PDB entry 8E5K | electron microscopy, 4.20 A resolution (low resolution: residue-level contacts below are approximate; hydrogen-bond / salt-bridge calls are withheld) | chains 7 and B of the 9 polymer chains in the assembly

Chain 7:
Molecule: RNA with 21 nt long spacer
Sequence (38 nucleotides; row label = number of the first residue in the row):
     1 AUGUUUUUUUUUUUUUUUUUUUUUGAUUUGGUGAGAGG
Unresolved in the structure: 1-21
Metal / ion sites: Mg2+: G38 (shared with Asp460(B), Asp462(B), Asp464(B) of chain B)

Chain B:
Name: DNA-directed RNA polymerase subunit beta'
Source organism: Escherichia coli
Notes: EC 2.7.7.6
UniProtKB: P0A8T7 (RPOC_ECOLI); residues 1-1407 here = UniProt positions 1-1407
Amino-acid sequence (1407 residues; each row starts with the number of its first residue):
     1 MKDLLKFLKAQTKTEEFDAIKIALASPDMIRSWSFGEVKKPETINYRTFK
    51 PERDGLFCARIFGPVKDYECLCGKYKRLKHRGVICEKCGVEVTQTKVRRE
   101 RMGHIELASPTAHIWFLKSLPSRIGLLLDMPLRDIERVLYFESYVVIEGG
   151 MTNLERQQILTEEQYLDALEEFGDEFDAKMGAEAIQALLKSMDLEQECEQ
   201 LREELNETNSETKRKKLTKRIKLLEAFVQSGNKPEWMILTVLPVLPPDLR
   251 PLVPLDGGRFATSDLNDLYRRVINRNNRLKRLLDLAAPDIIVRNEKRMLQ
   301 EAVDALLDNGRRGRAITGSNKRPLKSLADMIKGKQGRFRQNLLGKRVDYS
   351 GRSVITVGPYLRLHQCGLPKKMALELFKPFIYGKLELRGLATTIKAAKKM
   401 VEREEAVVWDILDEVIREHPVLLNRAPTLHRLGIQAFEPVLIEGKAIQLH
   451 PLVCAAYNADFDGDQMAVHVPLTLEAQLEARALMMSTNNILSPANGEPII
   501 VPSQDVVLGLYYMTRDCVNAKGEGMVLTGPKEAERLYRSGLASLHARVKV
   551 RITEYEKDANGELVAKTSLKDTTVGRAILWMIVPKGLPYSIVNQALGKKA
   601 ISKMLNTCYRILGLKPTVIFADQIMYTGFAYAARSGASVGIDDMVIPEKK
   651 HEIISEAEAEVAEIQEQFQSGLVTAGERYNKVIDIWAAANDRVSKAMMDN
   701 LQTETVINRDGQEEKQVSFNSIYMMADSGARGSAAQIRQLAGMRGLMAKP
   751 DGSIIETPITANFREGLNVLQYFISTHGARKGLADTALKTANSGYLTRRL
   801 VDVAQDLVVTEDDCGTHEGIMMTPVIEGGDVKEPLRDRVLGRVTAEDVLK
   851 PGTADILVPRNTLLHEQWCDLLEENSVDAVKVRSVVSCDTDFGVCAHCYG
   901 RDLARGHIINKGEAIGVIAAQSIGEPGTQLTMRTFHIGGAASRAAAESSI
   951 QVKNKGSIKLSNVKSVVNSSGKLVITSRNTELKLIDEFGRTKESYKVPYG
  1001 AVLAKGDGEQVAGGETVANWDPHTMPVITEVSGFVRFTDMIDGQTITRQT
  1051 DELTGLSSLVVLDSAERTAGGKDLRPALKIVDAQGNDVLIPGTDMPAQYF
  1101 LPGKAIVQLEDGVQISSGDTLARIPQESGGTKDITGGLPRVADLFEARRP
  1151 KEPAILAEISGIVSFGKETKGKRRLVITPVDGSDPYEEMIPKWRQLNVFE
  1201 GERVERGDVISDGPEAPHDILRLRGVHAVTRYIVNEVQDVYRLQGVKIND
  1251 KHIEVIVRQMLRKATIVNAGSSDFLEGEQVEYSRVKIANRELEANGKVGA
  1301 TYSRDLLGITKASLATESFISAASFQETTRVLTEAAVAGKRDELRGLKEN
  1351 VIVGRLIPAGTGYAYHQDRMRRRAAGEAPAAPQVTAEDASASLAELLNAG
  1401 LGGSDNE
Unresolved in the structure: 1-15, 934-947, 1127-1135, 1374-1407
Cystine bridges: Cys72-Cys88
Metal / ion sites: Zn2+ site 1: Cys70, Cys85; Mg2+: Asp460, Asp462, Asp464 (shared with G38(7) of chain 7); Zn2+ site 2: Cys814, Cys888, Cys895, Cys898
Swiss-Prot annotation at these positions:
  - binding site (Zn(2+)): Cys70, Cys72, Cys85, Cys88, Cys814, Cys888, Cys895, Cys898
  - binding site (Mg(2+)): Asp460, Asp462, Asp464
  - modified residue: Lys983 (N6-acetyllysine)

How chain 7 and chain B interact:
Contacting residue pairs (14):
  U22(7) - Lys79(B)
  U29(7) - Asp256(B)
  G30(7) - Leu255(B)
  G30(7) - Ala261(B)
  G31(7) - Lys325(B)
  U32(7) - Arg322(B)
  U32(7) - Lys325(B)
  U32(7) - Gln335(B)
  G37(7) - Gly463(B)
  G38(7) - Arg425(B)
  G38(7) - Pro427(B)
  G38(7) - Asp460(B)
  G38(7) - Asp462(B)
  G38(7) - Asp464(B)
Other interface residues (no listed pair), chain B (14 interface residues in all): Val253

In short:
The interface between chain 7 and chain B involves 7 residues on one side and 14 on the other. The Mg2+ site
is built by G38(7), Asp460(B), Asp462(B) and Asp464(B). From UniProt: 8 Zn2+-binding residues and 3
Mg2+-binding residues on chain B.
Here chain 7 is RNA with 21 nt long spacer and chain B is DNA-directed RNA polymerase subunit beta'
(Escherichia coli). Entry 8E5K (Escherichia coli Rho-dependent transcription pre-termination complex
containing 21 nt long RNA spacer, Mg-ADP-BeF3, and NusG; TEC ...) was determined by electron microscopy
together with 8E3F, 8E3H, 8E5L, 8E5O, 8E5P, 8E6W and 3 further entries from the same study.
